9C9A - chains A and B; structure by X-ray diffraction, 1.61 A resolution.

# Chain A (and B)
Molecule: AprG
From: Streptoalloteichus tenebrarius
Notes: chain B of this document is another copy of the same molecule, construct and numbering; everything in this record applies to it too
Amino-acid sequence (339 residues; numbered 1 to 339; the number before each row is that of its first residue):
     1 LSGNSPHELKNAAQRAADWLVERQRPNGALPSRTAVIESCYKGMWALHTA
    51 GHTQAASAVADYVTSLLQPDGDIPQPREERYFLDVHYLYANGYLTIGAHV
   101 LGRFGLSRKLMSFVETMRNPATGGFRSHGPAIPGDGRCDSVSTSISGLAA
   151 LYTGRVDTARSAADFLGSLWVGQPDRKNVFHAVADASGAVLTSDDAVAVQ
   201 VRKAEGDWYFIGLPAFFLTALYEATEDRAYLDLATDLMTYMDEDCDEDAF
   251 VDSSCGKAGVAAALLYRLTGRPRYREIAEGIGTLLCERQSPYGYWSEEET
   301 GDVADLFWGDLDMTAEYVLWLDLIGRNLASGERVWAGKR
Not modelled in the structure: 1-2, 337-339
Glycans and other covalent adducts: 2-acetamido-2,3-dideoxy-D-ribo-hexitol (A1AVA) linked to Lys257
Small-molecule neighbours: 2-acetamido-2,3-dideoxy-D-ribo-hexitol (A1AVA): Tyr41, Lys42, Phe82, His86, Tyr89, Tyr209, Ser253, Ser254, Trp308, Gly309, Asp312, Met313, Glu316, Tyr317

# Interface between chain A and chain B
Contacting residue pairs - 76 pairs, chain A then chain B:
  Pro6(A) - Gln54(B)  hydrogen bond (backbone-side chain)
  His7(A) - Gln54(B)
  Lys10(A) - Gly51(B)  hydrogen bond (side chain-backbone)
  Lys10(A) - Thr53(B)
  Lys10(A) - Gln54(B)
  Pro26(A) - Arg333(B)  hydrogen bond (backbone-side chain)
  Asn27(A) - Arg333(B)
  His48(A) - His48(B)  hydrogen bond
  Thr49(A) - Gly51(B)
  Thr49(A) - Thr53(B)
  Ala50(A) - Gly51(B)
  Gly51(A) - Lys10(B)  hydrogen bond (backbone-side chain)
  Gly51(A) - Thr49(B)
  Gly51(A) - Ala50(B)
  Gly51(A) - Gly51(B)
  Thr53(A) - Lys10(B)
  Thr53(A) - Thr49(B)
  Thr53(A) - Asp322(B)  hydrogen bond
  Thr53(A) - Arg326(B)
  Gln54(A) - Pro6(B)
  Gln54(A) - His7(B)
  Gln54(A) - Lys10(B)
  Gln54(A) - Gly325(B)
  Gln54(A) - Arg326(B)
  Gln54(A) - Ala329(B)
  Ser57(A) - Arg326(B)
  Ser57(A) - Ser330(B)
  Ala58(A) - Arg333(B)
  Asp61(A) - Ser330(B)  hydrogen bond
  Asp61(A) - Arg333(B)  salt bridge
  His99(A) - Leu151(B)
  His99(A) - Tyr152(B)  hydrogen bond (side chain-backbone)
  Val100(A) - His48(B)
  Val100(A) - Val100(B)  hydrophobic
  Leu101(A) - Arg326(B)  hydrogen bond (backbone-side chain)
  Gly102(A) - Tyr152(B)
  Gly102(A) - Glu223(B)
  Arg103(A) - Glu223(B)
  Arg103(A) - Arg267(B)
  Arg103(A) - Ser330(B)  hydrogen bond
  Phe104(A) - Leu151(B)
  Phe104(A) - Tyr152(B)  hydrophobic
  Phe104(A) - Ala224(B)  hydrophobic
  Gly105(A) - Glu223(B)  hydrogen bond (backbone-backbone)
  Gly105(A) - Ala224(B)
  Arg108(A) - Ala224(B)  hydrogen bond (side chain-backbone)
  Lys109(A) - Glu226(B)  salt bridge
  Leu151(A) - His99(B)
  Leu151(A) - Phe104(B)  hydrophobic
  Tyr152(A) - His99(B)  hydrogen bond (backbone-side chain)
  Tyr152(A) - Gly102(B)
  Tyr152(A) - Phe104(B)  hydrophobic
  Tyr152(A) - Tyr152(B)
  Thr153(A) - Gly154(B)
  Gly154(A) - Thr153(B)
  Glu223(A) - Gly102(B)
  Glu223(A) - Arg103(B)
  Glu223(A) - Gly105(B)  hydrogen bond (backbone-backbone)
  Ala224(A) - Phe104(B)  hydrophobic
  Ala224(A) - Gly105(B)
  Ala224(A) - Arg108(B)  hydrogen bond (backbone-side chain)
  Glu226(A) - Arg108(B)  salt bridge
  Glu226(A) - Lys109(B)  salt bridge
  Arg267(A) - Arg103(B)
  Asp322(A) - Thr53(B)  hydrogen bond
  Gly325(A) - Gln54(B)
  Arg326(A) - Thr53(B)
  Arg326(A) - Gln54(B)
  Arg326(A) - Ser57(B)
  Arg326(A) - Leu101(B)  hydrogen bond (side chain-backbone)
  Ser330(A) - Ser57(B)
  Ser330(A) - Asp61(B)  hydrogen bond
  Ser330(A) - Arg103(B)  hydrogen bond
  Arg333(A) - Pro26(B)  hydrogen bond (side chain-backbone)
  Arg333(A) - Ala58(B)
  Arg333(A) - Asp61(B)  salt bridge
Other interface residues (no listed pair), chain A (41 interface residues in all): Gln14, Gly28, Ala220, Ala329, Val334
Other interface residues (no listed pair), chain B (41 interface residues in all): Asn27, Gly28, Ala220, Thr225, Val334

# In short
The chain A/chain B interface involves 41 residues from each chain; the contacts include 20 hydrogen bonds and
5 salt bridges. Among the polar pairs are Asp61(A)-Arg333(B), Lys109(A)-Glu226(B) and Glu226(A)-Arg108(B).
Covalently linked 2-acetamido-2,3-dideoxy-D-ribo-hexitol: at Lys257(A).
Both chains are AprG (Streptoalloteichus tenebrarius). Entry 9C9A (Crystal structure of AprG complexed with a
GlcNAc analog inhibitor) was determined by X-ray diffraction (same publication as 9C95, 9C99 and 9C9B).
